7YPZ - chains A and C of the 3 polymer chains in the assembly; structure by X-ray diffraction, 2.15 A resolution.

# Chain A
Molecule: GTP-binding nuclear protein Ran
Source organism: Homo sapiens
Reference sequence: P62826 (RAN_HUMAN); residues 1-216 here = UniProt positions 1-216
Chain sequence (216 residues; numbered 1 to 216; the number before each row is that of its first residue):
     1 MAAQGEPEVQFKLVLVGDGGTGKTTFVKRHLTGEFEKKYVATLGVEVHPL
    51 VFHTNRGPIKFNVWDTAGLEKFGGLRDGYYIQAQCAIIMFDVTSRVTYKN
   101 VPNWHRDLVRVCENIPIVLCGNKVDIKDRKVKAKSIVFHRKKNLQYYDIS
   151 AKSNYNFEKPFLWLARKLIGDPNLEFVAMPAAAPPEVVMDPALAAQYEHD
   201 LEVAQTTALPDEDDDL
Disordered / not traced: 1-7
Sequence notes: conflict Glu8 (Gln in P62826); engineered mutation Leu69 (Gln in P62826), Ala182 (Leu in P62826)
Bound ions: Mg2+: Thr24, Thr42 (together with GTP)
Ligand contacts:
  - GTP (guanosine-5'-triphosphate): Gly17, Asp18, Gly19, Gly20, Thr21, Gly22, Lys23, Thr24, Thr25, Phe35, Glu36, Lys37, Lys38, Tyr39, Val40, Ala41, Thr42, Thr66, Ala67, Gly68, Leu69, Asn122, Lys123, Asp125, Ile126, Ser150, Ala151, Lys152
  - MPO (3[N-morpholino]propane sulfonic acid): Val137, Arg140, Lys141

# Chain C
Molecule: CRM1 isoform 1
Source organism: Saccharomyces cerevisiae
Reference sequence: A0A6A5PZI8 (A0A6A5PZI8_YEASX); numbering as in UniProt; present here: 1-376, 414-440, 462-1058
Chain sequence (1003 residues; each row starts with the number of its first residue; note: 58 numbers in that range are skipped by the numbering (no residue carries them; nothing is unmodelled there); numbers below 1 keep their minus sign (Gly-2 is residue -2)):
    -2 GGSMEGILDFSNDLDIALLDQVVSTFYQGEGVQQKQAQEILTKFQDNPDA
    48 WEKVDQILQFSTNPQSKFIALSILDKLITRKWKLLPNDHRIGIRNFVVGM
    98 IISMCQDDEVFKTQKNLINKSDLTLVQILKQEWPQNWPEFIPELIGSSSS
   148 SVNVCENNMIVLKLLSEEVFDFSAEQMTQAKALHLKNSMSKEFEQIFKLC
   198 FQVLEQGSSSSLIVATLESLLRYLHWIPYRYIYETNILELLSTKFMTSPD
   248 TRAITLKCLTEVSNLKIPQDNDLIKRQTVLFFQNTLQQIATSVMPVTADL
   298 KATYANANGNDQSFLQDLAMFLTTYLARNRALLESDESLRELLLNAHQYL
   348 IQLSKIEERELFKTTLDYWHNLVADLFYE
   414 PLKKHIYEEICSQLRLVIIENMVRPEE
   462 IQLYKSEREVLVYLTHLNVIDTEEIMISKLARQIDGSEWSWHNINTLSWA
   512 IGSISGTMSEDTEKRFVVTVIKDLLGLCEQKRGKDNKAVVARDIMYVVGE
   562 YPRFLKAHWNFLRTVILKLFEFMHETHEGVQDMACDTFIKIVQKCKYHFV
   612 IQQPRESEPFIQTIIRDIQKTTADLQPQQVHTFYKACGIIISEERSVAER
   662 NRLLSDLMQLPNMAWDTIVEQSTANPTLLLDSETVKIIANIIKTNVAVCT
   712 SMGADFYPQLGHIYYNMLQLYRAVSSMISTQVAAEGLIATKTPKVRGLRT
   762 IKKEILKLVETYISKARNLDDVVKVLVEPLLNAVLEDYMNNVPDARDAEV
   812 LNCMTTVVEKVGHMIPQGVILILQSVFECTLDMINKDFTEYPEHRVEFYK
   862 LLKVINEKSFAAFLELPPAAFKLFVDAICWAFKHNNRDVEVNGLQIALDL
   912 VKNIERMGNVPFANEFHKNYFFIFVSETFFVLTDSDHKSGFSKQALLLMK
   962 LISLVYDNKISVPLYQEAEVPQGTSNQVYLSQYLANMLSNAFPHLTSEQI
  1012 ASFLSALTKQCKDLVVFKGTLRDFLVQIKEVGGDPTDYLFAEDKENA
Disordered / not traced: -2, 1053-1058
Sequence notes: expression tag (-2 to 0); engineered mutation Glu27 (Ser in A0A6A5PZI8), Glu49 (Gln in A0A6A5PZI8), Val51 (Ala in A0A6A5PZI8), Gly537 (Asp in A0A6A5PZI8), Cys539 (Thr in A0A6A5PZI8), Glu540 (Val in A0A6A5PZI8), Gln541 (Lys in A0A6A5PZI8), Arg553 (Ser in A0A6A5PZI8), Glu561 (Gln in A0A6A5PZI8), Thr741 (Ala in A0A6A5PZI8), Cys1022 (Tyr in A0A6A5PZI8)
Bound ions: Na+: Trp48, Glu49 (together with dimethyl sulfoxide)
Ligand contacts:
  - MPO (3[N-morpholino]propane sulfonic acid): Met317, Thr320, Thr321, Ala324, Thr361, Asp364, Tyr365
  - zafirlukast (ZLK): Val529, Lys533, Leu536, Cys539, Ala552, Ile555, Met556, Val559, Phe565, His569, Asn571, Phe572, Thr575, Val576, Lys579, Phe583

# How chain A and chain C interact
Pairs across the interface (53):
  Val45(A) - Gln35(C)
  Val47(A) - Gln31(C)
  Trp64(A) - Phe23(C)  hydrophobic
  Trp64(A) - Gln31(C)
  Lys71(A) - Asp947(C)  salt bridge
  Gly74(A) - Thr39(C)
  Gly74(A) - Gln42(C)  hydrogen bond (backbone-side chain)
  Leu75(A) - Phe23(C)  hydrophobic
  Leu75(A) - Gln42(C)
  Asp77(A) - Phe65(C)
  Asp77(A) - Lys117(C)  salt bridge
  Gly78(A) - Tyr24(C)  hydrogen bond (backbone-side chain)
  Gly78(A) - Phe65(C)
  Tyr79(A) - Phe23(C)  hydrophobic
  Tyr79(A) - Gln35(C)  hydrogen bond
  Ile81(A) - Tyr24(C)
  Ile81(A) - Gln62(C)
  Ile81(A) - Phe65(C)  hydrophobic
  Ile81(A) - Asn113(C)
  Gln82(A) - Gln25(C)  hydrogen bond
  Gln82(A) - Gln62(C)
  Thr93(A) - Arg898(C)  hydrogen bond (backbone-side chain)
  Ser94(A) - Arg898(C)
  Asn103(A) - Glu172(C)  hydrogen bond
  Arg106(A) - Phe169(C)
  Arg106(A) - Gln173(C)
  Arg110(A) - Leu120(C)
  Arg110(A) - Leu161(C)
  Arg110(A) - Glu164(C)  salt bridge
  Arg110(A) - Glu165(C)  salt bridge
  Val111(A) - Phe65(C)  hydrophobic
  Val111(A) - Asn113(C)
  Glu113(A) - Asn116(C)  hydrogen bond
  Ala133(A) - Gln463(C)
  Lys134(A) - Gln463(C)
  His139(A) - Glu357(C)  salt bridge
  Arg140(A) - Met317(C)
  Arg140(A) - Lys360(C)
  Arg140(A) - Thr361(C)  hydrogen bond
  Arg140(A) - Asp364(C)  salt bridge
  Lys141(A) - Glu258(C)  salt bridge
  Lys141(A) - Asn261(C)
  Lys141(A) - Met317(C)
  Asn143(A) - Lys254(C)  hydrogen bond
  Asn143(A) - Ser310(C)
  Asn143(A) - Gln313(C)  hydrogen bond
  Asn143(A) - Asp314(C)  hydrogen bond
  Gln145(A) - Glu355(C)  hydrogen bond
  Lys167(A) - Gln309(C)
  Pro172(A) - Ala302(C)
  Thr206(A) - Ile749(C)
  Ala208(A) - Lys752(C)
  Glu212(A) - Arg757(C)
Also at the interface, not in a pair above, chain A (38 interface residues in all): Lys12, Leu43, Gly44, Asp91, Lys99, Pro102, Tyr146, Asp213
Also at the interface, not in a pair above, chain C (46 interface residues in all): Leu38, Ile66, Ser69, Lys73, Thr257, Asn303, Ala304

# Overview
38 residues of chain A and 46 residues of chain C are in contact; the contacts include 12 hydrogen bonds and 7
salt bridges. Polar contacts include Lys71(A)-Asp947(C), Asp77(A)-Lys117(C) and Arg110(A)-Glu164(C). Compound
MPO is bound between chain A and chain C. Chain A binds GTP.
Chain A is GTP-binding nuclear protein Ran (Homo sapiens) and chain C is CRM1 isoform 1 (Saccharomyces
cerevisiae); the structure, Zafirlukast in complex with CRM1-Ran-RanBP1, was determined by X-ray diffraction.
